Entry 9VQL (electron microscopy, 3.60 A resolution); this record covers chains A and B.

# Chain A (and B)
Protein: Endosome/lysosome-associated apoptosis and autophagy regulator 1
Organism: Mus musculus
Notes: chain B of this document is another copy of the same molecule, construct and numbering; everything in this record applies to it too
UniProtKB: A0A0A0MQC6 (A0A0A0MQC6_MOUSE); numbering as in UniProt (aligned over 41-1013)
Sequence (1006 residues; each row starts with the number of its first residue):
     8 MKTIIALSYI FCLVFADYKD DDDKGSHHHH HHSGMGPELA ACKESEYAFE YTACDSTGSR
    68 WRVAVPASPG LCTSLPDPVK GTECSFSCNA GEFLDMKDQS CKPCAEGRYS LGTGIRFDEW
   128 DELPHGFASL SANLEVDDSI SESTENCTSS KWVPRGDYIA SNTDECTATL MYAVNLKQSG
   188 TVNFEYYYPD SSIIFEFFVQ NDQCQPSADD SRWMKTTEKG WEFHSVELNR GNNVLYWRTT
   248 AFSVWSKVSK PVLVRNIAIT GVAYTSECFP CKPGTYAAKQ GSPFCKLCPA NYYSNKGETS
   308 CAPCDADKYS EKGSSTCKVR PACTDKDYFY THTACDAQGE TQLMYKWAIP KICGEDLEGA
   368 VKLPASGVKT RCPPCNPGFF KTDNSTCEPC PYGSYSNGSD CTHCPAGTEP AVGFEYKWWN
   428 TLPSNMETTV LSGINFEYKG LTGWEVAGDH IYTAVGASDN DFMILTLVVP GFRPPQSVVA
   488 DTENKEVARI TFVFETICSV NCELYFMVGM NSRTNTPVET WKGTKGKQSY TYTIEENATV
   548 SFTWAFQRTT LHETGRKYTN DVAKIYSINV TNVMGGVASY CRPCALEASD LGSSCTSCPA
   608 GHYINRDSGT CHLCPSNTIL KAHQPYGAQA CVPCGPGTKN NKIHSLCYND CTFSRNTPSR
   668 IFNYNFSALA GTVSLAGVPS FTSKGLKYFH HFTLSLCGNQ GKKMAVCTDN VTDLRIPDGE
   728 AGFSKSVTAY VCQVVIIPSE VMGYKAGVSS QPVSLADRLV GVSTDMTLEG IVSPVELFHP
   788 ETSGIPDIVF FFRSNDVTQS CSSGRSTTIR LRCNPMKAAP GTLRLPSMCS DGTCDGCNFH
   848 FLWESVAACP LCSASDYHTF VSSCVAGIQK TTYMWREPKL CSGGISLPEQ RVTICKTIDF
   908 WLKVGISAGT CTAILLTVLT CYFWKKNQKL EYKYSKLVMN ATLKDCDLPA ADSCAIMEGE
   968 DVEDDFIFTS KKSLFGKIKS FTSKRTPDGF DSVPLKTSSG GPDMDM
Unresolved in the structure: 8-49, 142-152, 214-217, 227, 254-255, 389-390, 595-601, 722-731, 751-754, 903-1013 (chain B: 8-49, 141-152, 214-217, 254-255, 561, 595-601, 722-731, 752-754, 903-1013)
Differences from the reference sequence: initiating methionine (8); expression tag (9-40); engineered mutation Met-42 (Thr in A0A0A0MQC6), Ala-47 (His in A0A0A0MQC6), Ala-55 (His in A0A0A0MQC6), Ala-74 (His in A0A0A0MQC6), Ala-309 (His in A0A0A0MQC6)
Disulfides: Cys-95/Cys-108, Cys-111/Cys-275, Cys-154/Cys-173, Cys-278/Cys-292, Cys-295/Cys-308, Cys-311/Cys-324, Cys-330/Cys-360, Cys-342/Cys-379, Cys-382/Cys-394, Cys-397/Cys-408, Cys-411/Cys-588, Cys-505/Cys-509, Cys-591/Cys-602, Cys-605/Cys-618, Cys-621/Cys-638, Cys-641/Cys-654, Cys-658/Cys-704, Cys-714/Cys-739, Cys-808/Cys-844, Cys-820/Cys-856, Cys-836/Cys-841, Cys-859/Cys-888, Cys-871/Cys-902
Covalent attachments: N-acetylglucosamine (NAG) linked to Asn-153, Asn-544, Asn-576, Asn-672, Asn-717

# Chain A / chain B interface
Cross-chain cystine bridges: Cys-211(A)/Cys-211(B)
Contacting residue pairs (48; chain A residue first):
  Tyr-58(A) / Thr-59(B)
  Tyr-58(A) / Ala-60(B)  hydrogen bond (backbone-backbone)
  Thr-59(A) / Tyr-58(B)
  Thr-59(A) / Thr-59(B)
  Thr-59(A) / Ala-60(B)
  Ala-60(A) / Tyr-58(B)  hydrogen bond (backbone-backbone)
  Ala-60(A) / Thr-59(B)
  Ala-60(A) / Ala-60(B)
  Trp-68(A) / Val-72(B)
  Trp-68(A) / Pro-76(B)  hydrophobic
  Val-70(A) / Val-70(B)  hydrophobic
  Ala-71(A) / Pro-85(B)
  Val-72(A) / Trp-68(B)
  Leu-82(A) / Pro-85(B)
  Pro-85(A) / Leu-82(B)
  Met-178(A) / Gln-210(B)
  Ala-180(A) / Asp-209(B)
  Ala-180(A) / Gln-210(B)
  Asn-182(A) / Asn-182(B)
  Gln-207(A) / Cys-211(B)  hydrogen bond
  Asp-209(A) / Ala-180(B)
  Asp-209(A) / Asn-239(B)  hydrogen bond
  Gln-210(A) / Met-178(B)
  Gln-210(A) / Ala-180(B)
  Gln-210(A) / Tyr-243(B)  hydrogen bond (backbone-side chain)
  Cys-211(A) / Gln-207(B)  hydrogen bond
  Cys-211(A) / Cys-211(B)  disulfide
  Cys-211(A) / Tyr-243(B)
  Asn-239(A) / Asp-209(B)  hydrogen bond
  Asn-239(A) / Asn-239(B)
  Tyr-243(A) / Gln-210(B)  hydrogen bond (side chain-backbone)
  Tyr-243(A) / Cys-211(B)
  His-865(A) / Met-881(B)
  Phe-867(A) / Phe-867(B)  hydrophobic
  Phe-867(A) / Thr-879(B)
  Phe-867(A) / Met-881(B)  hydrophobic
  Val-868(A) / Ser-869(B)
  Ser-869(A) / Val-868(B)
  Ser-870(A) / Ser-870(B)  hydrogen bond (backbone-side chain)
  Cys-871(A) / Ser-870(B)
  Val-872(A) / Val-868(B)  hydrophobic
  Thr-879(A) / Phe-867(B)
  Met-881(A) / His-865(B)
  Met-881(A) / Phe-867(B)  hydrophobic
  Met-881(A) / Trp-882(B)
  Met-881(A) / Glu-884(B)
  Glu-884(A) / Met-881(B)
  Glu-884(A) / Trp-882(B)
Other interface residues (no listed pair), chain A (32 interface residues in all): Glu-57, Pro-73, Pro-76, Val-241
Other interface residues (no listed pair), chain B (32 interface residues in all): Ala-71, Pro-73, Val-241, Val-872, Lys-877

# In short
The chain A/chain B interface involves 32 residues from each chain, with 1 disulfide bond and 9 hydrogen
bonds. Polar contacts include Gln-207(A)/Cys-211(B), Asp-209(A)/Asn-239(B) and Gln-210(A)/Tyr-243(B).
N-acetylglucosamine is covalently linked to Asn-153(A), Asn-544(A), Asn-576(A), Asn-672(A) and Asn-717(A).
Both chains are Endosome/lysosome-associated apoptosis and autophagy regulator 1 (Mus musculus). Entry 9VQL
(Cryo-EM structure of the dimeric Elapor1 mutant) was determined by electron microscopy together with 9VQM
from the same study.
